9AU0 - chains A and N of the 5 polymer chains in the assembly; structure by electron microscopy, 2.45 A resolution.

# Chain A
Molecule: Guanine nucleotide-binding protein G(s) subunit alpha isoforms short
Source organism: Homo sapiens
UniProt: P63092 (GNAS2_HUMAN); residues 1-394 here = UniProt positions 1-394
Sequence (394 residues; each row starts with the number of its first residue):
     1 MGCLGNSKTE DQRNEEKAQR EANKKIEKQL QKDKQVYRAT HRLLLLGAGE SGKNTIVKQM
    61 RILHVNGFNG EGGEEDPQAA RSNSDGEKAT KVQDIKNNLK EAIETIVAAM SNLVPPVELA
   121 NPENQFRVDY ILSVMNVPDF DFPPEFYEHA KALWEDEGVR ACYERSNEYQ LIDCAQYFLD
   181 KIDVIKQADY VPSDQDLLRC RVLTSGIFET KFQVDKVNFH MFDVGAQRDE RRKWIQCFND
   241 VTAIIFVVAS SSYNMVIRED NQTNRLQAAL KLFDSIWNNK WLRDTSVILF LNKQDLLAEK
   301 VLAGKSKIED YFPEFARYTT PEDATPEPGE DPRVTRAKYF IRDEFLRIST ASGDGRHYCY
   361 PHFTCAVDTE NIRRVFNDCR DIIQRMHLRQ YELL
Unresolved in the structure: 1-8, 62-203, 255-262
Construct notes: engineered mutation N54 (Ser in P63092), A226 (Gly in P63092), A268 (Glu in P63092), K271 (Asn in P63092), D274 (Lys in P63092), K280 (Arg in P63092), D284 (Thr in P63092), T285 (Ile in P63092)

# Chain N
Molecule: Nanobody-35
Source organism: Lama glama
Notes: antibody fragment or engineered binder
Sequence (139 residues; numbered 0 to 138; the number before each row is that of its first residue; numbering starts at 0):
     0 MQVQLQESGG GLVQPGGSLR LSCAASGFTF SNYKMNWVRQ APGKGLEWVS DISQSGASIS
    60 YTGSVKGRFT ISRDNAKNTL YLQMNSLKPE DTAVYYCARC PAPFTRDCFD VTSTTYAYRG
   120 QGTQVTVSSH HHHHHEPEA
Unresolved in the structure: 0, 129-138
Cystine bridges: C22-C96, C99-C107

# Interface between chain A and chain N
Pairs across the interface - 27 pairs, chain A then chain N:
  D229(A) with D109(N); S112(N), hydrogen bond; T113(N), hydrogen bond
  E230(A) with D109(N); S112(N); T114(N)
  R231(A) with D109(N), hydrogen bond (backbone-side chain)
  R232(A) with P100(N); F108(N); D109(N), salt bridge; Y115(N)
  T263(A) with K43(N)
  N264(A) with E46(N)
  Q267(A) with T61(N)
  K271(A) with W47(N); S59(N)
  D274(A) with R105(N), salt bridge
  S275(A) with D106(N); C107(N), hydrogen bond (side chain-backbone); F108(N)
  N278(A) with R105(N); D106(N)
  N279(A) with D106(N), hydrogen bond; F108(N)
  D310(A) with S63(N)
  Y311(A) with G62(N)
  P313(A) with G62(N)
Interface residues without a listed pair, chain A (19 interface residues in all): I235, L272, I276, E314
Interface residues without a listed pair, chain N (20 interface residues in all): D50, K65, Y117

# In short
19 residues of chain A face 20 of chain N across their interface; the contacts include 5 hydrogen bonds and 2
salt bridges. Among the polar pairs are R232(A)-D109(N), D274(A)-R105(N) and D229(A)-S112(N).
Chain A is Guanine nucleotide-binding protein G(s) subunit alpha isoforms short (Homo sapiens) and chain N is
Nanobody-35 (Lama glama); the structure, Cryo-EM structure of the BW245C-bound prostaglandin D2 receptor
(DP1)-Gs complex, was determined by electron microscopy.
